Entry 4DUY (X-ray diffraction, 3.39 A resolution); this record covers chains A and L of the 21 polymer chains in the assembly.

Chain A:
Molecule: 16S rRNA
Source organism: Thermus thermophilus
Sequence (1522 nucleotides; numbered 0 to 1544 plus 19 insertion-coded residues; 42 numbers in that range are skipped by the numbering (no residue carries them; nothing is unmodelled there); the number before each row is that of its first residue; a row labelled like 190A-190L holds insertion residues (190A, then the next letters in order); numbering starts at 0):
     0 UUUGUUGGAG AGUCUGAUCC UGGCUCAGGG UGAACGCUGG CGGCGUGCCU AAGACAUGCA
    60 AGUCGUGCGG G
    73 CCGCGGGGUU UU
    88 ACUCCG
    95 UGGUC
   101 AGCGGCGGAC GGGUGAGUAA CGCGUGGGU
  129A G
   130 ACCUACCCGG AAGAGGGGGA CAACCCGGGG AAACUCGGGC UAAUCCCCCA UGUGGACCCG
   190 C
190A-190L CCCUUGGGGUGU
   191 GUCCAAAGGG CUUU
   216 GCCCGCUUCC GGAUGGGCCC GCGUCCCAUC AGCUAGUUGG UGGGGUAAUG GCCCACCAAG
   276 GCGACGACGG GUAGCCGGUC UGAGAGGAUG GCCGGCCACA GGGGCACUGA GACACGGGCC
   336 CCACUCCUAC GGGAGGCAGC AGUUAGGAAU CUUCCGCAAU GGGCGCAAGC CUGACGGAGC
   396 GACGCCGCUU GGAGGAAGAA GCCCUUCGGG GUGUAAACUC CUGAA
   442 CCCGGGACGA AACCCCCGAC GA
   474 GGGGACUGAC GGUACCGGG
   494 GUAAUAGCGC CGGCCAACUC CGUGCCAGCA GCCGCGGUAA UACGGAGGGC GCGAGCGUUA
   554 CCCGGAUUCA CUGGGCGUAA AGGGCGUGUA GGCGGCCUGG GGCGUCCCAU GUGAAAGACC
   614 ACGGCUCAAC CGUGGGGGAG CGUGGGAUAC GCUCAGGCUA GACGGUGGGA GAGGGUGGUG
   674 GAAUUCCCGG AGUAGCGGUG AAAUGCGCAG AUACCGGGAG GAACGCCGAU GGCGAAGGCA
   734 GCCACCUGGU CCACCCGUGA CGCUGAGGCG CGAAAGCGUG GGGAGCAAAC CGGAUUAGAU
   794 ACCCGGGUAG UCCACGCCCU AAACGAUGCG CGCUAGGUCU CUGGGUCU
   848 CCUGGGGGCC GAAGCUAACG CGUUAAGCGC GCCGCCUGGG GAGUACGGCC GCAAGGCUGA
   908 AACUCAAAGG AAUUGACGGG GGCCCGCACA AGCGGUGGAG CAUGUGGUUU AAUUCGAAGX
   968 AACGCGAAGA ACCUUACCAG GCCUUGACAU GCUAGG
 1003A G
  1004 AACCCGGGUG AAAGCCUGGG GUGCCCC
1030A-1030D GCGA
  1031 GGGGAGCCCU AGCACAGGUG CUGCAUGGCC GUCGUCAGCU CGUGCCGUGA GGUGUUGGGU
  1091 UAAGUCCCGC AACGAGCGCA ACCCCCGCCG UUAGUUGCCA GCGGUUCGGC CGGGCACUCU
  1151 AACGGGACUG CCCGCGAAA
  1171 GCGGGAGGAA GGAGGGGACG ACGUCUGGUC AGCAUGGCCC UUACGGCCUG GGCGACACAC
  1231 GUGCUACAAU GCCCACUACA AAGCGAUGCC ACCCGGCAAC GGGGAGCUAA UCGCAAAAAG
  1291 GUGGGCCCAG UUCGGAUUGG GGUCUGCAAC CCGACCCCAU GAAGCCGGAA UCGCUAGUAA
  1351 UCGCGGAUCA G
 1361A C
  1362 CAUGCCGCGG UGAAUACGUU CCCGGGCCUU GUACACACXG CCXGUXACGC CAUGGGAGCG
  1422 GGCUCUACCC GAAGUCGCCG GG
  1446 AGCCUACGGG
  1459 CAGGCGCCGA GGGUAGGGCC CGUGACUGGG GCGAAGUCGU AACAAGGUAG CUGUACCGGA
  1519 AGGUGCGGCU GGAUCCACUC CUUUCU
Disordered / not traced: 0-4, 1534-1538
Construct notes: engineered mutation C13 (U659 in M26923.1); conflict C1534 (A2157 in M26923.1), A1535 (C2158 in M26923.1)
Modified residues: PSU (pseudouridine-5'-monophosphate) at position 516, 7MG (7N-methyl-8-hydroguanosine-5'-monophosphate) at position 527, M2G (N2-dimethylguanosine-5'-monophosphate) at position 966, 5MC (5-methylcytidine-5'-monophosphate) at position 967, 2MG (2N-methylguanosine-5'-monophosphate) at position 1207, 5MC (5-methylcytidine-5'-monophosphate) at position 1400, 4OC (4n,o2'-methylcytidine-5'-monophosphate) at position 1402, 5MC (5-methylcytidine-5'-monophosphate) at position 1404, 5MC (5-methylcytidine-5'-monophosphate) at position 1407, UR3 (3-methyluridine-5'-monophoshate) at position 1498, MA6 (6N-dimethyladenosine-5'-monophoshate) at position 1518, MA6 (6N-dimethyladenosine-5'-monophoshate) at position 1519, PSU (pseudouridine-5'-monophosphate) at position 1540, PSU (pseudouridine-5'-monophosphate) at position 1541
Ion coordination: Mg2+ site 1 near U5 (its only coordinating residue here); Mg2+ site 2 near U12 (its only coordinating residue here); Mg2+ site 3 near U14 (its only coordinating residue here); Mg2+ site 4 near G21 (its only coordinating residue here); Mg2+ site 5: C58, U387; Mg2+ site 6: A59, U387; Mg2+ site 7: G61, G105; Mg2+ site 8 near G70 (its only coordinating residue here); Mg2+ site 9 near U83 (its only coordinating residue here); Mg2+ site 10: G107, G324; Mg2+ site 11 near A109 (its only coordinating residue here); Mg2+ site 12 near G111 (its only coordinating residue here); 94 more Mg2+ sites not listed

Chain L:
Molecule: ribosomal protein S12
Source organism: Thermus thermophilus
UniProtKB: F6DEQ7 (F6DEQ7_THETG); residues 1-135 here = UniProt positions 1-135
Amino-acid sequence (135 residues; numbered 1 to 135; the number before each row is that of its first residue):
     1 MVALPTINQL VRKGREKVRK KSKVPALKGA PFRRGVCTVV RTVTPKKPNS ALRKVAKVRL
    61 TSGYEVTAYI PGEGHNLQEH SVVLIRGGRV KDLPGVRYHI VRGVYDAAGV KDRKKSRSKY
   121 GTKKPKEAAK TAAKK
Disordered / not traced: 1-4, 129-135
Modified residues: Asp92 ((3s)-3-(methylsulfanyl)-l-aspartic acid; 0TD)
Ion coordination: Mg2+: Asn49 (shared with G529(A) of chain A)

Chain A / chain L interface:
Contacting residue pairs (124):
  A32(A) - Pro31(L)  base contact
  A33(A) - Phe32(L)  base contact
  C34(A) - Phe32(L)  sugar contact
  C34(A) - Val101(L)  sugar contact
  C34(A) - Val104(L)  phosphate contact
  G35(A) - Val104(L)  phosphate contact
  G35(A) - Arg117(L)  sugar contact
  G35(A) - Ser118(L)  hydrogen bond to the sugar
  G35(A) - Gly121(L)  sugar contact
  C36(A) - Arg117(L)  hydrogen bond to the sugar
  C36(A) - Ser118(L)  sugar contact
  C36(A) - Thr122(L)  sugar contact
  C36(A) - Lys123(L)  salt bridge to the phosphate
  C36(A) - Lys124(L)  phosphate contact
  U37(A) - Lys123(L)  phosphate contact
  U37(A) - Lys124(L)  hydrogen bond to the phosphate
  C241(A) - Arg19(L)  hydrogen bond to the phosphate
  A303(A) - Lys17(L)  phosphate contact
  G362(A) - Arg33(L)  hydrogen bond to the phosphate
  G362(A) - Arg34(L)  salt bridge to the phosphate
  G362(A) - Thr61(L)  phosphate contact
  A363(A) - Ala30(L)  base contact
  A363(A) - Pro31(L)  base contact
  A363(A) - Phe32(L)  base contact
  A363(A) - Arg33(L)  phosphate contact
  A363(A) - Arg34(L)  salt bridge to the phosphate
  A363(A) - Thr61(L)  hydrogen bond to the phosphate
  A363(A) - Leu84(L)  sugar contact
  A363(A) - Tyr105(L)  sugar contact
  G500(A) - Lys124(L)  salt bridge to the phosphate
  C501(A) - Arg117(L)  salt bridge to the phosphate
  C501(A) - Ser118(L)  hydrogen bond to the phosphate
  C501(A) - Lys124(L)  salt bridge to the phosphate
  G502(A) - Lys115(L)  phosphate contact
  G502(A) - Ser116(L)  phosphate contact
  G502(A) - Arg117(L)  hydrogen bond to the phosphate
  G502(A) - Ser118(L)  hydrogen bond to the phosphate
  G502(A) - Lys119(L)  phosphate contact
  C503(A) - Ser116(L)  hydrogen bond to the phosphate
  C503(A) - Lys119(L)  salt bridge to the phosphate
  C519(A) - Ser50(L)  hydrogen bond to the phosphate
  C519(A) - Ala51(L)  phosphate contact
  A520(A) - Ala51(L)  phosphate contact
  A520(A) - Leu52(L)  hydrogen bond to the phosphate
  A520(A) - Lys54(L)  salt bridge to the phosphate
  A520(A) - Glu73(L)  hydrogen bond to the sugar
  G521(A) - Arg53(L)  hydrogen bond to the base
  G521(A) - Lys54(L)  salt bridge to the phosphate
  G521(A) - Gly72(L)  sugar contact
  G521(A) - Glu73(L)  phosphate contact
  C522(A) - Asn49(L)  base contact
  C522(A) - Arg53(L)  base contact
  C522(A) - Tyr69(L)  hydrogen bond to the phosphate
  C522(A) - Pro71(L)  phosphate contact
  C522(A) - Gly72(L)  hydrogen bond to the phosphate
  C522(A) - Asp92(L)  base contact
  C522(A) - Tyr120(L)  hydrogen bond to the phosphate
  A523(A) - Arg53(L)  base contact
  A523(A) - Val90(L)  base contact
  A523(A) - Lys91(L)  base contact
  A523(A) - Asp92(L)  base contact
  A523(A) - Tyr120(L)  hydrogen bond to the phosphate
  C525(A) - Lys91(L)  phosphate contact
  C526(A) - Lys91(L)  salt bridge to the phosphate
  7MG_527(A) - Asn49(L)  hydrogen bond to the base
  C528(A) - Asn49(L)  hydrogen bond to the base
  G529(A) - Asn49(L)  base contact
  G529(A) - Ser50(L)  hydrogen bond to the base
  G537(A) - Glu73(L)  sugar contact
  G537(A) - Arg113(L)  salt bridge to the phosphate
  G538(A) - Arg113(L)  salt bridge to the phosphate
  G538(A) - Lys114(L)  hydrogen bond to the phosphate
  G538(A) - Lys115(L)  hydrogen bond to the phosphate
  A539(A) - Lys114(L)  phosphate contact
  A539(A) - Lys115(L)  base contact
  G550(A) - Lys119(L)  sugar contact
  U551(A) - Phe32(L)  base contact
  U551(A) - Arg86(L)  sugar contact
  U552(A) - Pro31(L)  hydrogen bond to the sugar
  U552(A) - Arg86(L)  hydrogen bond to the sugar
  U552(A) - Gly87(L)  sugar contact
  A553(A) - Val24(L)  phosphate contact
  A553(A) - Gly29(L)  hydrogen bond to the sugar
  A553(A) - Pro31(L)  sugar contact
  A553(A) - Gly88(L)  phosphate contact
  C554(A) - Ser22(L)  hydrogen bond to the phosphate
  C555(A) - Lys20(L)  salt bridge to the phosphate
  C556(A) - Lys20(L)  salt bridge to the phosphate
  C562(A) - Arg15(L)  base contact
  C562(A) - Glu16(L)  hydrogen bond to the sugar
  C562(A) - Lys17(L)  hydrogen bond to the sugar
  A563(A) - Arg15(L)  base contact
  A563(A) - Lys17(L)  salt bridge to the phosphate
  C564(A) - Leu10(L)  phosphate contact
  C564(A) - Arg15(L)  salt bridge to the phosphate
  G567(A) - Pro5(L)  base contact
  G567(A) - Arg15(L)  hydrogen bond to the base
  G568(A) - Pro5(L)  base contact
  G585(A) - Asn8(L)  sugar contact
  C879(A) - Thr6(L)  base contact
  C879(A) - Asn8(L)  phosphate contact
  C880(A) - Thr6(L)  hydrogen bond to the phosphate
  C880(A) - Asn8(L)  hydrogen bond to the phosphate
  C880(A) - Gln9(L)  phosphate contact
  C880(A) - Arg12(L)  salt bridge to the phosphate
  G881(A) - Gln9(L)  hydrogen bond to the phosphate
  G881(A) - Arg12(L)  salt bridge to the phosphate
  G881(A) - Lys13(L)  salt bridge to the phosphate
  C882(A) - Pro5(L)  base contact
  C882(A) - Gln9(L)  base contact
  U884(A) - Arg15(L)  base contact
  A908(A) - Lys21(L)  salt bridge to the phosphate
  A909(A) - Lys21(L)  phosphate contact
  C910(A) - Arg97(L)  salt bridge to the phosphate
  U911(A) - Lys46(L)  phosphate contact
  U911(A) - Arg97(L)  salt bridge to the phosphate
  C912(A) - Lys46(L)  salt bridge to the phosphate
  C912(A) - Lys47(L)  phosphate contact
  A913(A) - Lys47(L)  salt bridge to the phosphate
  A913(A) - Lys91(L)  salt bridge to the phosphate
  C1490(A) - Lys46(L)  sugar contact
  G1491(A) - Lys46(L)  sugar contact
  G1491(A) - Lys47(L)  phosphate contact
  A1492(A) - Lys47(L)  phosphate contact
Interface residues without a listed pair, chain A (61 interface residues in all): U24, C242, G302, C518, G524, C883, C1412
Interface residues without a listed pair, chain L (64 interface residues in all): Val18, Lys23, Pro48, Lys57, Arg89, Pro94, Gly95

Summary:
Chain A and chain L form an interface of 61 and 64 residues respectively; the contacts include 33 hydrogen
bonds and 25 salt bridges. Polar contacts include G521(A)-Arg53(L), 7MG_527(A)-Asn49(L) and C528(A)-Asn49(L).
C58(A) and U387(A) coordinate Mg2+ site 5. A59(A) and U387(A) coordinate Mg2+ site 6.
Here chain A is 16S rRNA and chain L is ribosomal protein S12, both from Thermus thermophilus. Entry 4DUY
(Crystal structure of the Thermus thermophilus 30S ribosomal subunit with a 16S rRNA mutation, U13C) was
determined by X-ray diffraction.
